PDB entry 5FFJ | X-ray diffraction, 2.84 A resolution | chains A and C of the 3 polymer chains in the assembly

[Chain A]
Protein: Endonuclease and methylase LlaGI
From: Lactococcus lactis
UniProtKB: Q93R01 (Q93R01_9LACT); numbering as in UniProt (aligned over 166-1570)
Amino-acid sequence (1406 residues; row label = number of the first residue in the row):
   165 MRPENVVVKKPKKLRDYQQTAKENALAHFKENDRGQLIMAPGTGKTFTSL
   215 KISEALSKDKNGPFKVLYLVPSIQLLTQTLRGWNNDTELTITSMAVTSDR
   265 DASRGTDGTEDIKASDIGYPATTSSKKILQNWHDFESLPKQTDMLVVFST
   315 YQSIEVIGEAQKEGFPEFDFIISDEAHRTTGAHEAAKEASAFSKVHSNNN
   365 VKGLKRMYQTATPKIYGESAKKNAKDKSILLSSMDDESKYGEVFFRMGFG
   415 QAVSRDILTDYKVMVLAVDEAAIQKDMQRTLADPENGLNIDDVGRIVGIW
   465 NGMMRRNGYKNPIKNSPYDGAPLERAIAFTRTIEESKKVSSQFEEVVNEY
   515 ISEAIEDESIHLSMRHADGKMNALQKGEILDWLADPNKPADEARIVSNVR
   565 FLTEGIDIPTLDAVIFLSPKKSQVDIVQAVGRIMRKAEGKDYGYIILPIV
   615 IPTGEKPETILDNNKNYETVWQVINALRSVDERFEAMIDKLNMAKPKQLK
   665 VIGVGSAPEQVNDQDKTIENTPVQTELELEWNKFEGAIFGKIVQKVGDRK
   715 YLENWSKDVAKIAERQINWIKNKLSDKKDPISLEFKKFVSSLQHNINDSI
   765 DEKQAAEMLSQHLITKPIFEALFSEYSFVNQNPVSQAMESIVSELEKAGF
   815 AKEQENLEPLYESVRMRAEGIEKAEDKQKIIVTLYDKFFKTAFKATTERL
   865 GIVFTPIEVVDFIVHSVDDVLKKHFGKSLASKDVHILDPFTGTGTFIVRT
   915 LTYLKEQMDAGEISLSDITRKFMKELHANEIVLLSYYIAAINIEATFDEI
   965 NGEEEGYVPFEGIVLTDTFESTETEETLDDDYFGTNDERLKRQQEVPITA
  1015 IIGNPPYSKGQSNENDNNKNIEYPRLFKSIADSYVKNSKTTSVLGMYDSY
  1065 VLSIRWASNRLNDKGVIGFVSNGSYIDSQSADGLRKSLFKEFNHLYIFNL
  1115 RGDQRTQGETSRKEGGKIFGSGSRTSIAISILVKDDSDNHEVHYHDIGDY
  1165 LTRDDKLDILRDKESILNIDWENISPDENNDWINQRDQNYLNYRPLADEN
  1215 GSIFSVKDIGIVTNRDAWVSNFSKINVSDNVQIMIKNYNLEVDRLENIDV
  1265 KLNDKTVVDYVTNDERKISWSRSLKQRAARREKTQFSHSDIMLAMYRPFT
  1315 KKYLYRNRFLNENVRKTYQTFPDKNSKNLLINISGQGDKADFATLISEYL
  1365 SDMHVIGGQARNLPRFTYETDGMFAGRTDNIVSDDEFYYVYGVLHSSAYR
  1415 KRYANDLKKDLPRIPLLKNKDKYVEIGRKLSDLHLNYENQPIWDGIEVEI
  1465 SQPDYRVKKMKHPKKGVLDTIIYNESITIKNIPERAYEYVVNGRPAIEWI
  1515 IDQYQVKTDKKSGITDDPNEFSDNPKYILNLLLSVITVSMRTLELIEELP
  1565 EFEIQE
Unresolved in the structure: 165-175, 270-276, 343-353, 381-392, 422-717, 740-741, 836-838, 859-865, 965-970, 991-993, 1386-1389
Sequence notes: expression tag (165)
From the paper describing this entry:
  - binding site for the 23-nt DNA strand: Asn1018, Tyr1021, Lys1023, Ser1056, Phe1133, Asn1327, Arg1329, Gly1372, Gln1373
  - catalytic residues: Asn1018
  - specificity-determining residues: Lys1023, Ser1056, Asn1228, Asn1327, Arg1329, His1368, Gly1372, Gln1373
  - binding site for the 23-nt DNA strand (chain C): Arg1286 to Arg1295, His1368

[Chain C]
Molecule: 23-nt DNA strand
Sequence (23 nucleotides; row label = number of the first residue in the row):
     1 TTAGCTAATAGACTGGATGGAGG
Unresolved in the structure: 1

[How chain A and chain C interact]
Contacting residue pairs - 36 pairs, chain A then chain C:
  Gly1024(A) - DT18(C)  phosphate contact
  Gln1025(A) - DA17(C)  sugar contact
  Gln1025(A) - DT18(C)  hydrogen bond to the phosphate
  Ser1026(A) - DA17(C)  sugar contact
  Asn1027(A) - DA17(C)  hydrogen bond to the phosphate
  Lys1033(A) - DT18(C)  salt bridge to the phosphate
  Thr1055(A) - DG19(C)  hydrogen bond to the base
  Leu1058(A) - DA17(C)  base contact
  Leu1058(A) - DT18(C)  base contact
  Leu1058(A) - DG19(C)  sugar contact
  Tyr1061(A) - DG19(C)  phosphate contact
  Tyr1061(A) - DG20(C)  hydrogen bond to the phosphate
  Gln1118(A) - DC13(C)  base contact
  Arg1119(A) - DT14(C)  base contact
  Thr1120(A) - DC13(C)  sugar contact
  Gln1121(A) - DC13(C)  sugar contact
  Ser1125(A) - DC13(C)  base contact
  Arg1138(A) - DC13(C)  base contact
  Asn1228(A) - DG16(C)  hydrogen bond to the phosphate
  Asn1228(A) - DA17(C)  hydrogen bond to the phosphate
  Arg1229(A) - DG16(C)  hydrogen bond to the phosphate
  Asp1230(A) - DG15(C)  sugar contact
  Asp1230(A) - DG16(C)  hydrogen bond to the phosphate
  Ser1285(A) - DA17(C)  phosphate contact
  Arg1286(A) - DT18(C)  base contact
  Arg1286(A) - DG19(C)  hydrogen bond to the base
  Arg1286(A) - DG20(C)  base contact
  Tyr1310(A) - DG15(C)  sugar contact
  Arg1311(A) - DG15(C)  salt bridge to the phosphate
  Glu1326(A) - DT18(C)  base contact
  Asn1327(A) - DT18(C)  base contact
  His1368(A) - DG15(C)  hydrogen bond to the base
  His1368(A) - DG16(C)  hydrogen bond to the base
  Gly1372(A) - DG16(C)  base contact
  Arg1508(A) - DC13(C)  phosphate contact
  Arg1508(A) - DT14(C)  salt bridge to the phosphate
Interface residues without a listed pair, chain A (36 interface residues in all): Lys1023, Val1049, Ser1056, Val1057, Gly1122, Lys1131, Val1226, Trp1284, Met1367, Asp1516
Interface residues without a listed pair, chain C (9 interface residues in all): DA12

[In short]
36 residues of chain A and 9 residues of chain C are in contact, with 11 hydrogen bonds and 3 salt bridges.
Polar contacts include Thr1055(A)-DG19(C), Arg1286(A)-DG19(C) and His1368(A)-DG15(C). The paper reports the
catalytic residue Asn1018(A); a binding site for the 23-nt DNA strand at Asn1018(A), Tyr1021(A) and Lys1023(A)
among others.
Here chain A is Endonuclease and methylase LlaGI (Lactococcus lactis) and chain C is a 23-nt DNA strand. Entry
5FFJ (Structure of a nuclease-deletion mutant of the Type ISP restriction-modification enzyme LlaGI in complex
with a ...) was determined by X-ray diffraction.
